Entry 4X6J (X-ray diffraction, 1.59 A resolution); this record covers chain A.

== Chain A ==
Molecule: Cathepsin K
From: Homo sapiens
Notes: EC 3.4.22.38
Reference sequence: P43235 (CATK_HUMAN); residues 1-215 here correspond to UniProt positions 115-329 (UniProt number = residue number + 114)
Sequence (215 residues; numbered 1 to 215; the number before each row is that of its first residue):
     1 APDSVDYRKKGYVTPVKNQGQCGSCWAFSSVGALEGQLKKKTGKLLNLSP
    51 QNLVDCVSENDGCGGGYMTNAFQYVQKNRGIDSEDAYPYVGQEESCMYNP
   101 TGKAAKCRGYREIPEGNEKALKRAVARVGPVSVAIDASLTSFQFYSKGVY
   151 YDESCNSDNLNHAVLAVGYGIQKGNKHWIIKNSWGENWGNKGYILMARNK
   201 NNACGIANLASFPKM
Swiss-Prot annotation at these positions:
  - active site: Cys25, His162, Asn182
Disulfide bonds: Cys22-Cys63, Cys56-Cys96, Cys155-Cys204
Covalently attached groups: compound 3Y2 linked to Cys25
Bound ions: K+: Ala197, Ala203
Small-molecule neighbours:
  - 3Y2 (2-amino-4-chloro-N-(1-{[(2E)-2-iminoethyl]carbamoyl}cyclohexyl)benzamide): Gln19, Gly23, Ser24, Trp26, Glu59, Asn60, Asp61, Gly64, Gly65, Gly66, Tyr67, Met68, Ala134, Leu160, Asn161, His162, Ala163, Leu209
  - s-1,2-propanediol (PGO), molecule 1: Arg8, Asn190, Tyr193, Leu195
  - s-1,2-propanediol (PGO), molecule 2: Arg8, Val13, Thr14, Pro15, Val16, Lys181, Tyr193
  - s-1,2-propanediol (PGO), molecule 3: Pro88, Tyr89, Val90

== Overview ==
Bound to chain A: 3 copies of s-1,2-propanediol. Compound 3Y2 is covalently linked to Cys25. Ala197 and Ala203
form the K+ site. UniProt lists 3 active-site residues.
Chain A is Cathepsin K (Homo sapiens); the structure, Development of N-(Functionalized
benzoyl)-homocycloleucyl-glycinonitriles as Potent Cathepsin K Inhibitors, was determined by X-ray diffraction
(same publication as 4X6I and 4X6H).
